6PCR - chains I and L of the 7 polymer chains in the assembly; structure by electron microscopy, 2.50 A resolution.

Chain I:
Molecule: 23S ribosomal RNA
Source organism: Escherichia coli
Sequence (2904 nucleotides; each row starts with the number of its first residue):
     1 GGUUAAGCGACUAAGCGUACACGGUGGAUGCCCUGGCAGUCAGAGGCGAU
    51 GAAGGACGUGCUAAUCUGCGAUAAGCGUCGGUAAGGUGAUAUGAACCGUU
   101 AUAACCGGCGAUUUCCGAAUGGGGAAACCCAGUGUGUUUCGACACACUAU
   151 CAUUAACUGAAUCCAUAGGUUAAUGAGGCGAACCGGGGGAACUGAAACAU
   201 CUAAGUACCCCGAGGAAAAGAAAUCAACCGAGAUUCCCCCAGUAGCGGCG
   251 AGCGAACGGGGAGCAGCCCAGAGCCUGAAUCAGUGUGUGUGUUAGUGGAA
   301 GCGUCUGGAAAGGCGCGCGAUACAGGGUGACAGCCCCGUACACAAAAAUG
   351 CACAUGCUGUGAGCUCGAUGAGUAGGGCGGGACACGUGGUAUCCUGUCUG
   401 AAUAUGGGGGGACCAUCCUCCAAGGCUAAAUACUCCUGACUGACCGAUAG
   451 UGAACCAGUACCGUGAGGGAAAGGCGAAAAGAACCCCGGCGAGGGGAGUG
   501 AAAAAGAACCUGAAACCGUGUACGUACAAGCAGUGGGAGCACGCUUAGGC
   551 GUGUGACUGCGUACCUUUUGUAUAAUGGGUCAGCGACUUAUAUUCUGUAG
   601 CAAGGUUAACCGAAUAGGGGAGCCGAAGGGAAACCGAGUCUUAACUGGGC
   651 GUUAAGUUGCAGGGUAUAGACCCGAAACCCGGUGAUCUAGCCAUGGGCAG
   701 GUUGAAGGUUGGGUAACACUAACUGGAGGACCGAACCGACUAAUGUUGAA
   751 AAAUUAGCGGAUGACUUGUGGCUGGGGGUGAAAGGCCAAUCAAACCGGGA
   801 GAUAGCUGGUUCUCCCCGAAAGCUAUUUAGGUAGCGCCUCGUGAAUUCAU
   851 CUCCGGGGGUAGAGCACUGUUUCGGCAAGGGGGUCAUCCCGACUUACCAA
   901 CCCGAUGCAAACUGCGAAUACCGGAGAAUGUUAUCACGGGAGACACACGG
   951 CGGGUGCUAACGUCCGUCGUGAAGAGGGAAACAACCCAGACCGCCAGCUA
  1001 AGGUCCCAAAGUCAUGGUUAAGUGGGAAACGAUGUGGGAAGGCCCAGACA
  1051 GCCAGGAUGUUGGCUUAGAAGCAGCCAUCAUUUAAAGAAAGCGUAAUAGC
  1101 UCACUGGUCGAGUCGGCCUGCGCGGAAGAUGUAACGGGGCUAAACCAUGC
  1151 ACCGAAGCUGCGGCAGCGACGCUUAUGCGUUGUUGGGUAGGGGAGCGUUC
  1201 UGUAAGCCUGCGAAGGUGUGCUGUGAGGCAUGCUGGAGGUAUCAGAAGUG
  1251 CGAAUGCUGACAUAAGUAACGAUAAAGCGGGUGAAAAGCCCGCUCGCCGG
  1301 AAGACCAAGGGUUCCUGUCCAACGUUAAUCGGGGCAGGGUGAGUCGACCC
  1351 CUAAGGCGAGGCCGAAAGGCGUAGUCGAUGGGAAACAGGUUAAUAUUCCU
  1401 GUACUUGGUGUUACUGCGAAGGGGGGACGGAGAAGGCUAUGUUGGCCGGG
  1451 CGACGGUUGUCCCGGUUUAAGCGUGUAGGCUGGUUUUCCAGGCAAAUCCG
  1501 GAAAAUCAAGGCUGAGGCGUGAUGACGAGGCACUACGGUGCUGAAGCAAC
  1551 AAAUGCCCUGCUUCCAGGAAAAGCCUCUAAGCAUCAGGUAACAUCAAAUC
  1601 GUACCCCAAACCGACACAGGUGGUCAGGUAGAGAAUACCAAGGCGCUUGA
  1651 GAGAACUCGGGUGAAGGAACUAGGCAAAAUGGUGCCGUAACUUCGGGAGA
  1701 AGGCACGCUGAUAUGUAGGUGAGGUCCCUCGCGGAUGGAGCUGAAAUCAG
  1751 UCGAAGAUACCAGCUGGCUGCAACUGUUUAUUAAAAACACAGCACUGUGC
  1801 AAACACGAAAGUGGACGUAUACGGUGUGACGCCUGCCCGGUGCCGGAAGG
  1851 UUAAUUGAUGGGGUUAGCGCAAGCGAAGCUCUUGAUCGAAGCCCCGGUAA
  1901 ACGGCGGCCGUAACXAUAACGGUCCUAAGGUAGCGAAAUUCCUUGUCGGG
  1951 UAAGUUCCGACXUGCACGAAUGGCGUAAUGAUGGCCAGGCUGUCUCCACC
  2001 CGAGACUCAGUGAAAUUGAACUCGCUGUGAAGAUGCAGUGUACCCGCGGC
  2051 AAGACGGAAAGACCCCGUXAACCUUUACUAUAGCUUGACACUGAACAUUG
  2101 AGCCUUGAUGUGUAGGAUAGGUGGGAGGCUUUGAAGUGUGGACGCCAGUC
  2151 UGCAUGGAGCCGACCUUGAAAUACCACCCUUUAAUGUUUGAUGUUCUAAC
  2201 GUUGACCCGUAAUCCGGGUUGCGGACAGUGUCUGGUGGGUAGUUUGACUG
  2251 GGGCGGUCUCCUCCUAAAGAGUAACGGAGGAGCACGAAGGUUGGCUAAUC
  2301 CUGGUCGGACAUCAGGAGGUUAGUGCAAUGGCAUAAGCCAGCUUGACUGC
  2351 GAGCGUGACGGCGCGAGCAGGUGCGAAAGCAGGUCAUAGUGAUCCGGUGG
  2401 UUCUGAAUGGAAGGGCCAUCGCUCAACGGAUAAAAGGUACUCCGGGGAUA
  2451 ACAGGCUGAUACCGCCCAAGAGUUCAUAUCGACGGCGGUGUUUGGCACCU
  2501 CGAUGUCGGCUCAUCACAUCCUGGGGCUGAAGUAGGUCCCAAGGGUAUGG
  2551 CUGUUCGCCAUUUAAAGUGGUACGCGAGCUGGGUUUAGAACGUCGUGAGA
  2601 CAGUUCGGUCCCUAUCUGCCGUGGGCGCUGGAGAACUGAGGGGGGCUGCU
  2651 CCUAGUACGAGAGGACCGGAGUGGACGCAUCACUGGUGUUCGGGUUGUCA
  2701 UGCCAAUGGCACUGCCCGGUAGCUAAAUGCGGAAGAGAUAAGUGCUGAAA
  2751 GCAUCUAAGCACGAAACUUGCCCCGAGAUGAGUUCUCCCUGACCCUUUAA
  2801 GGGUCCUGAAGGAACGUUGAAGACGACGACGUUGAUAGGCCGGGUGUGUA
  2851 AGCGCAGCGAUGCGUUGAGCUAACCGGUACUAAUGAACCGUGAGGCUUAA
  2901 CCUU
Not modelled in the structure: 886-891, 2030
Modified / non-standard residues: 1MG (1N-methylguanosine-5'-monophosphate) at position 745, PSU (pseudouridine-5'-monophosphate) at position 746, 5MU (5-methyluridine 5'-monophosphate) at position 747, PSU (pseudouridine-5'-monophosphate) at position 955, 6MZ (N6-methyladenosine-5'-monophosphate) at position 1618, 2MG (2N-methylguanosine-5'-monophosphate) at position 1835, PSU (pseudouridine-5'-monophosphate) at position 1911, 3TD ((1S)-1,4-anhydro-1-(3-methyl-2,4-dioxo-1,2,3,4-tetrahydropyrimidin-5-yl)-5-O-phosphono-D-ribitol) at position 1915, PSU (pseudouridine-5'-monophosphate) at position 1917, 5MU (5-methyluridine 5'-monophosphate) at position 1939, 5MC (5-methylcytidine-5'-monophosphate) at position 1962, G7M (N7-methyl-guanosine-5'-monophosphate) at position 2069, OMG (o2'-methylguanosine-5'-monophosphate) at position 2251, 2MG (2N-methylguanosine-5'-monophosphate) at position 2445, PSU (pseudouridine-5'-monophosphate) at position 2457, OMC (o2'-methylycytidine-5'-monophosphate) at position 2498, 2MA (2-methyladenosine-5'-monophosphate) at position 2503, PSU (pseudouridine-5'-monophosphate) at position 2504, OMU (o2'-methyluridine 5'-monophosphate) at position 2552, PSU (pseudouridine-5'-monophosphate) at position 2580, PSU (pseudouridine-5'-monophosphate) at position 2605
Covalent attachments: covalent link PSU_1911-A1918
Small-molecule neighbours: O8P ((2R)-2-[(3S,4R,5E,10E,12E,14S,26aR)-14-hydroxy-4,12-dimethyl-1,7,16,22-tetraoxo-4,7,8,9,14,15,16,17,24,25,26,26a-dodecahydro-1H,3H,22H-21,18-(azeno)pyrrolo[2,1-c][1,8,4,19]dioxadiazacyclotetracosin-3-yl]propyl (2-bromopyridin-4-yl)carbamate): G2061, A2062, C2063, C2064, OMG_2251, A2450, A2451, C2452, 2MA_2503, PSU_2504, G2505, U2585, A2602

Chain L:
Name: 50S ribosomal protein L15
Source organism: Escherichia coli
Reference sequence: A0A037Y8L6 (A0A037Y8L6_ECOLX); numbering as in UniProt (aligned over 1-144)
Amino-acid sequence (144 residues; numbered 1 to 144; the number before each row is that of its first residue):
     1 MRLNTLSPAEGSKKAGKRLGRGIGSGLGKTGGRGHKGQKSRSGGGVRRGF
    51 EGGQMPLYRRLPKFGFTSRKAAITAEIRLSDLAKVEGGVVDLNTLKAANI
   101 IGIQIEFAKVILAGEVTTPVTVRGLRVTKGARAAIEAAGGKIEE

Interface between chain I and chain L:
Pairs across the interface (166):
  A195(I) - Arg47(L)  phosphate contact
  A196(I) - Gln38(L)  hydrogen bond to the base
  A196(I) - Arg47(L)  salt bridge to the phosphate
  A196(I) - Phe50(L)  base contact
  G245(I) - Thr67(L)  phosphate contact
  C249(I) - Lys63(L)  hydrogen bond to the sugar
  G250(I) - Tyr58(L)  phosphate contact
  G250(I) - Arg59(L)  phosphate contact
  A251(I) - Arg47(L)  sugar contact
  A251(I) - Tyr58(L)  hydrogen bond to the phosphate
  C257(I) - Gln104(L)  base contact
  G258(I) - Gln104(L)  sugar contact
  U566(I) - Lys29(L)  salt bridge to the phosphate
  U567(I) - Lys29(L)  salt bridge to the phosphate
  U567(I) - His35(L)  salt bridge to the phosphate
  U567(I) - Lys36(L)  hydrogen bond to the phosphate
  U568(I) - Lys36(L)  salt bridge to the phosphate
  C587(I) - Leu19(L)  sugar contact
  C587(I) - Arg21(L)  salt bridge to the phosphate
  C587(I) - Arg33(L)  hydrogen bond to the base
  G597(I) - Gly11(L)  hydrogen bond to the sugar
  G597(I) - Ser12(L)  base contact
  U598(I) - Ala9(L)  sugar contact
  U598(I) - Glu10(L)  sugar contact
  U598(I) - Gly11(L)  sugar contact
  U598(I) - Ser12(L)  sugar contact
  A621(I) - Asn99(L)  hydrogen bond to the phosphate
  G622(I) - Asn99(L)  phosphate contact
  G622(I) - Ile103(L)  phosphate contact
  A626(I) - Arg78(L)  hydrogen bond to the sugar
  A626(I) - Asp81(L)  base contact
  A627(I) - Glu76(L)  hydrogen bond to the sugar
  A627(I) - Arg78(L)  salt bridge to the phosphate
  A627(I) - Ile111(L)  base contact
  A627(I) - Leu112(L)  hydrogen bond to the base
  A627(I) - Ala113(L)  base contact
  A631(I) - Gly65(L)  sugar contact
  A631(I) - Phe66(L)  hydrogen bond to the sugar
  A632(I) - Phe66(L)  sugar contact
  A632(I) - Ser68(L)  phosphate contact
  A633(I) - Ser68(L)  hydrogen bond to the phosphate
  A633(I) - Lys70(L)  phosphate contact
  A633(I) - Ala71(L)  phosphate contact
  C634(I) - Lys70(L)  phosphate contact
  C634(I) - Arg126(L)  salt bridge to the phosphate
  C635(I) - Lys109(L)  salt bridge to the phosphate
  C635(I) - Arg126(L)  salt bridge to the phosphate
  C635(I) - Lys129(L)  phosphate contact
  G636(I) - Glu76(L)  hydrogen bond to the base
  G636(I) - Lys109(L)  salt bridge to the phosphate
  G636(I) - Ile111(L)  base contact
  G636(I) - Val127(L)  phosphate contact
  G636(I) - Thr128(L)  phosphate contact
  G636(I) - Lys129(L)  salt bridge to the phosphate
  A637(I) - Ile111(L)  phosphate contact
  A637(I) - Leu112(L)  hydrogen bond to the phosphate
  A637(I) - Thr128(L)  hydrogen bond to the phosphate
  A637(I) - Gly130(L)  phosphate contact
  A661(I) - Ser12(L)  sugar contact
  A661(I) - Lys13(L)  sugar contact
  A661(I) - Lys14(L)  hydrogen bond to the sugar
  G662(I) - Lys14(L)  sugar contact
  G662(I) - Gly16(L)  phosphate contact
  G663(I) - Lys17(L)  hydrogen bond to the phosphate
  G664(I) - Lys17(L)  salt bridge to the phosphate
  A666(I) - Val46(L)  phosphate contact
  A666(I) - Arg48(L)  sugar contact
  A670(I) - Ser42(L)  sugar contact
  A670(I) - Gly43(L)  sugar contact
  C671(I) - Arg33(L)  salt bridge to the phosphate
  C671(I) - Ser40(L)  hydrogen bond to the base
  C671(I) - Ser42(L)  phosphate contact
  C671(I) - Gly43(L)  hydrogen bond to the phosphate
  C672(I) - Ser42(L)  hydrogen bond to the phosphate
  G805(I) - Gln38(L)  sugar contact
  G805(I) - Arg41(L)  phosphate contact
  C806(I) - Gly37(L)  phosphate contact
  C806(I) - Gln38(L)  phosphate contact
  C806(I) - Arg41(L)  salt bridge to the phosphate
  U807(I) - Lys36(L)  salt bridge to the phosphate
  U807(I) - Arg41(L)  salt bridge to the phosphate
  G808(I) - Lys36(L)  phosphate contact
  U810(I) - Gly20(L)  hydrogen bond to the sugar
  U810(I) - Thr30(L)  hydrogen bond to the base
  U811(I) - Gly20(L)  phosphate contact
  U811(I) - Arg21(L)  hydrogen bond to the base
  U811(I) - Gly22(L)  hydrogen bond to the phosphate
  U811(I) - Gly28(L)  phosphate contact
  U811(I) - Lys29(L)  hydrogen bond to the phosphate
  C812(I) - Arg21(L)  base contact
  C812(I) - Gly22(L)  phosphate contact
  U813(I) - Gly22(L)  phosphate contact
  U813(I) - Ile23(L)  hydrogen bond to the phosphate
  U813(I) - Gly24(L)  hydrogen bond to the phosphate
  U813(I) - Ser25(L)  base contact
  C814(I) - Gly24(L)  hydrogen bond to the base
  A825(I) - Gln54(L)  hydrogen bond to the sugar
  U826(I) - Gly53(L)  hydrogen bond to the sugar
  U826(I) - Gln54(L)  sugar contact
  G831(I) - Gly37(L)  phosphate contact
  G831(I) - Gln38(L)  hydrogen bond to the sugar
  U832(I) - Gly37(L)  phosphate contact
  U832(I) - Gln38(L)  hydrogen bond to the phosphate
  U832(I) - Lys39(L)  hydrogen bond to the phosphate
  U832(I) - Val46(L)  sugar contact
  U832(I) - Phe50(L)  sugar contact
  A833(I) - Lys39(L)  salt bridge to the phosphate
  A833(I) - Phe50(L)  sugar contact
  A833(I) - Glu51(L)  sugar contact
  G942(I) - Gly32(L)  sugar contact
  G942(I) - Gly34(L)  phosphate contact
  G942(I) - Lys39(L)  salt bridge to the phosphate
  A943(I) - Gly34(L)  phosphate contact
  A943(I) - His35(L)  hydrogen bond to the phosphate
  A1189(I) - Gly34(L)  sugar contact
  G1190(I) - Thr30(L)  hydrogen bond to the phosphate
  G1190(I) - Gly32(L)  hydrogen bond to the phosphate
  G1190(I) - Arg33(L)  hydrogen bond to the phosphate
  G1190(I) - Gly34(L)  hydrogen bond to the phosphate
  G1191(I) - Lys17(L)  salt bridge to the phosphate
  G1191(I) - Leu27(L)  phosphate contact
  G1191(I) - Gly32(L)  phosphate contact
  G1192(I) - Lys17(L)  salt bridge to the phosphate
  G1193(I) - Lys14(L)  salt bridge to the phosphate
  G1202(I) - Leu3(L)  hydrogen bond to the base
  U1203(I) - Leu3(L)  sugar contact
  U1203(I) - Asn4(L)  hydrogen bond to the sugar
  U1242(I) - Asn4(L)  hydrogen bond to the base
  C1243(I) - Leu3(L)  base contact
  C1243(I) - Asn4(L)  base contact
  C1243(I) - Thr5(L)  sugar contact
  C1243(I) - Leu6(L)  hydrogen bond to the sugar
  A1244(I) - Leu6(L)  phosphate contact
  A1244(I) - Ser7(L)  hydrogen bond to the phosphate
  A1244(I) - Pro8(L)  phosphate contact
  G1245(I) - Pro8(L)  phosphate contact
  G1245(I) - Lys13(L)  salt bridge to the phosphate
  A1246(I) - Lys13(L)  phosphate contact
  U1249(I) - Arg18(L)  hydrogen bond to the base
  G1250(I) - Arg18(L)  salt bridge to the phosphate
  G1250(I) - Arg21(L)  salt bridge to the phosphate
  A2358(I) - Gln54(L)  hydrogen bond to the base
  C2359(I) - Arg60(L)  hydrogen bond to the base
  G2360(I) - Arg60(L)  hydrogen bond to the sugar
  G2360(I) - Leu61(L)  phosphate contact
  A2392(I) - Met55(L)  base contact
  A2392(I) - Arg60(L)  hydrogen bond to the sugar
  U2393(I) - Arg59(L)  hydrogen bond to the sugar
  U2393(I) - Arg60(L)  sugar contact
  U2393(I) - Leu61(L)  sugar contact
  U2393(I) - Pro62(L)  phosphate contact
  C2394(I) - Pro62(L)  phosphate contact
  C2394(I) - Lys63(L)  hydrogen bond to the phosphate
  C2395(I) - Lys63(L)  salt bridge to the phosphate
  U2404(I) - Phe66(L)  sugar contact
  U2404(I) - Ser68(L)  sugar contact
  A2406(I) - Arg69(L)  hydrogen bond to the base
  G2414(I) - Phe66(L)  base contact
  G2415(I) - Gly65(L)  hydrogen bond to the phosphate
  G2415(I) - Phe66(L)  sugar contact
  C2416(I) - Phe64(L)  phosphate contact
  C2416(I) - Gly65(L)  hydrogen bond to the phosphate
  G2428(I) - Gln54(L)  base contact
  G2428(I) - Met55(L)  hydrogen bond to the sugar
  G2428(I) - Arg60(L)  base contact
  G2429(I) - Met55(L)  base contact
Interface residues without a listed pair, chain I (93 interface residues in all): A244, G252, U588, A599, G604, G620, G628, C660, U828, A941, A1241, G2361, C2403, G2405, U2431, A2448
Interface residues without a listed pair, chain L (82 interface residues in all): Ala15, Gly26, Gly31, Gly44, Gly52, Leu57, Lys84

In short:
Chain I and chain L form an interface of 93 and 82 residues respectively; the contacts include 54 hydrogen
bonds and 26 salt bridges. Among the polar pairs are A196(I)-Gln38(L), C587(I)-Arg33(L) and A627(I)-Leu112(L).
Bound to chain I: compound O8P.
Chain I is 23S ribosomal RNA and chain L is 50S ribosomal protein L15, both from Escherichia coli; the
structure, E. coli 50S ribosome bound to compound 40o, was determined by electron microscopy (same publication
as 6PC5, 6PC6, 6PC7, 6PC8, 6PCH, 6PCQ and 3 further entries).
